PDB entry 7QVR | X-ray diffraction, 1.90 A resolution | chains AAA and BBB of the 4 polymer chains in the assembly

[Chain AAA]
Molecule: Isoaspartyl peptidase
From: Escherichia coli str. K-12 substr. MG1655
Notes: EC 3.4.19.5
UniProtKB: P37595 (IAAA_ECOLI); residues 1-178 here = UniProt positions 1-178
Amino-acid sequence (178 residues; each row starts with the number of its first residue):
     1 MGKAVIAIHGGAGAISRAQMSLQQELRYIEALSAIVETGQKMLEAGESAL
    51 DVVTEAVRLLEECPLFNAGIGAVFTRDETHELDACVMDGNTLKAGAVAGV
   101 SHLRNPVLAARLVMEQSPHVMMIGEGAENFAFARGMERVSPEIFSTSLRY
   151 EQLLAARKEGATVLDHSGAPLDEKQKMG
Unresolved in the structure: 1, 163-178
Ion coordination: Na+: L60, E61, C63, F66, A68, I70
Swiss-Prot annotation at these positions:
  - site: G178 (Cleavage)
Reported in the primary citation:
  - conformationally variable residues: H119
  - catalytic residues: N67 (citing earlier work)

[Chain BBB]
Molecule: Beta-aspartyl-peptidase
From: Escherichia coli
Notes: EC 3.4.19.5
UniProtKB: A0A0A1A394 (A0A0A1A394_ECOLX); residue numbers follow UniProt; this construct covers 179-321
Amino-acid sequence (143 residues; row label = number of the first residue in the row):
   179 TVGAVALDLDGNLAAATSTGGMTNKLPSTVGSSPLVGAGCYANNASVAVS
   229 CTGTGEVFIRALAAYDIAALMDYGGLSLAEACERVVMEKLPALGGSGGLI
   279 AIDHEGNVALPFNTEGMYRAWGYAGDTPTTGIYREKGDTVATQ
Unresolved in the structure: 314-321
Differences from the reference sequence: engineered mutation S206 (Gly in A0A0A1A394), T207 (Arg in A0A0A1A394), S210 (Asp in A0A0A1A394)
Reported in the primary citation:
  - mutagenesis - G206S/R207T/D210S: unchanged catalytic activity (autocatalytic activity)
  - conformationally variable residues (side-chain flip): E234
  - contacts within the chain: S210-S211 (water-mediated contact), E234-R238 (hydrogen bond)
  - mutagenesis - G206S/R207T/D210S: abolished catalytic activity

[Chain AAA / chain BBB interface]
Contacting residue pairs - 171 pairs, chain AAA then chain BBB:
  G2(AAA) - E283(BBB)
  K3(AAA) - L185(BBB)
  K3(AAA) - Y301(BBB)
  K3(AAA) - A302(BBB)  hydrogen bond (side chain-backbone)
  A4(AAA) - L185(BBB)
  A4(AAA) - Y301(BBB)
  A4(AAA) - A302(BBB)  hydrogen bond (backbone-backbone)
  V5(AAA) - A184(BBB)
  V5(AAA) - L185(BBB)  hydrogen bond (backbone-backbone)
  V5(AAA) - I280(BBB)
  V5(AAA) - V286(BBB)  hydrophobic
  V5(AAA) - G300(BBB)
  V5(AAA) - Y301(BBB)  hydrophobic
  I6(AAA) - V183(BBB)
  I6(AAA) - I280(BBB)
  I6(AAA) - W299(BBB)
  I6(AAA) - G300(BBB)  hydrogen bond (backbone-backbone)
  A7(AAA) - A182(BBB)
  A7(AAA) - V183(BBB)  hydrogen bond (backbone-backbone)
  A7(AAA) - I278(BBB)
  A7(AAA) - I280(BBB)
  A7(AAA) - A298(BBB)
  A7(AAA) - W299(BBB)  hydrophobic
  I8(AAA) - G181(BBB)
  I8(AAA) - A182(BBB)  hydrophobic
  I8(AAA) - I278(BBB)
  I8(AAA) - R297(BBB)
  I8(AAA) - A298(BBB)  hydrogen bond (backbone-backbone)
  H9(AAA) - T179(BBB)
  H9(AAA) - V180(BBB)
  H9(AAA) - G181(BBB)  hydrogen bond (backbone-backbone)
  H9(AAA) - S228(BBB)  hydrogen bond
  H9(AAA) - C229(BBB)
  H9(AAA) - T230(BBB)
  H9(AAA) - I278(BBB)
  H9(AAA) - Y296(BBB)
  G10(AAA) - T179(BBB)
  G10(AAA) - V180(BBB)
  G10(AAA) - Y296(BBB)  hydrogen bond (backbone-backbone)
  G11(AAA) - T179(BBB)  hydrogen bond (backbone-backbone)
  G11(AAA) - T230(BBB)
  G11(AAA) - M295(BBB)
  G11(AAA) - Y296(BBB)  hydrogen bond (backbone-backbone)
  A12(AAA) - T230(BBB)  hydrogen bond (backbone-side chain)
  A12(AAA) - T292(BBB)
  A12(AAA) - G294(BBB)
  A12(AAA) - M295(BBB)  hydrophobic
  G13(AAA) - T292(BBB)
  G13(AAA) - E293(BBB)  hydrogen bond (backbone-backbone)
  G13(AAA) - G294(BBB)  hydrogen bond (backbone-backbone)
  A14(AAA) - E293(BBB)
  I15(AAA) - E293(BBB)  hydrogen bond (backbone-side chain)
  I15(AAA) - G294(BBB)
  I15(AAA) - M295(BBB)
  I15(AAA) - Y296(BBB)
  I15(AAA) - I310(BBB)  hydrophobic
  I15(AAA) - Y311(BBB)  hydrophobic
  S16(AAA) - E293(BBB)
  S16(AAA) - Y311(BBB)  hydrogen bond (backbone-side chain)
  R17(AAA) - Y311(BBB)
  M20(AAA) - Y296(BBB)
  M20(AAA) - Y311(BBB)
  E25(AAA) - I310(BBB)
  E25(AAA) - Y311(BBB)  hydrogen bond
  Y28(AAA) - Y296(BBB)  hydrophobic
  I29(AAA) - T308(BBB)
  I29(AAA) - I310(BBB)  hydrophobic
  L32(AAA) - R297(BBB)
  L32(AAA) - A298(BBB)
  L32(AAA) - T308(BBB)
  S33(AAA) - T308(BBB)
  V36(AAA) - A298(BBB)  hydrophobic
  V36(AAA) - W299(BBB)
  V36(AAA) - G300(BBB)
  V36(AAA) - P306(BBB)  hydrophobic
  E37(AAA) - P306(BBB)
  Q40(AAA) - G300(BBB)
  Q40(AAA) - Y301(BBB)  hydrogen bond (side chain-backbone)
  Q40(AAA) - A302(BBB)
  Q40(AAA) - D304(BBB)  hydrogen bond (side chain-backbone)
  Q40(AAA) - P306(BBB)
  L43(AAA) - L185(BBB)
  L43(AAA) - D186(BBB)
  L43(AAA) - L187(BBB)
  E44(AAA) - A302(BBB)
  E44(AAA) - G303(BBB)
  E47(AAA) - D186(BBB)
  S48(AAA) - D186(BBB)
  A49(AAA) - A184(BBB)
  A49(AAA) - D186(BBB)  hydrogen bond (backbone-side chain)
  A49(AAA) - N190(BBB)
  A49(AAA) - A192(BBB)
  L50(AAA) - A192(BBB)
  V53(AAA) - A182(BBB)
  V53(AAA) - V183(BBB)
  V53(AAA) - A184(BBB)
  V53(AAA) - A192(BBB)
  V53(AAA) - A193(BBB)
  V53(AAA) - A194(BBB)
  A56(AAA) - A182(BBB)  hydrophobic
  V57(AAA) - V180(BBB)  hydrophobic
  V57(AAA) - G181(BBB)
  V57(AAA) - A182(BBB)  hydrophobic
  V57(AAA) - A194(BBB)
  V57(AAA) - S196(BBB)
  L60(AAA) - V180(BBB)  hydrophobic
  L60(AAA) - G181(BBB)
  E61(AAA) - S196(BBB)  hydrogen bond
  F66(AAA) - V180(BBB)  hydrophobic
  F66(AAA) - Y296(BBB)  hydrophobic
  N67(AAA) - T179(BBB)  hydrogen bond (backbone-backbone)
  N67(AAA) - T197(BBB)
  N67(AAA) - G198(BBB)  hydrogen bond (backbone-backbone)
  N67(AAA) - G199(BBB)  hydrogen bond (side chain-backbone)
  A68(AAA) - V180(BBB)  hydrophobic
  A68(AAA) - S196(BBB)
  A68(AAA) - T197(BBB)
  A72(AAA) - G198(BBB)
  V73(AAA) - G198(BBB)
  V73(AAA) - G199(BBB)
  V73(AAA) - M200(BBB)
  V73(AAA) - T201(BBB)
  F74(AAA) - M200(BBB)
  F74(AAA) - T201(BBB)
  F74(AAA) - N202(BBB)  hydrogen bond (backbone-backbone)
  T75(AAA) - N202(BBB)
  T75(AAA) - K203(BBB)
  R76(AAA) - N202(BBB)  hydrogen bond (side chain-backbone)
  R76(AAA) - K203(BBB)  hydrogen bond (backbone-backbone)
  D77(AAA) - P205(BBB)
  E81(AAA) - G198(BBB)
  E81(AAA) - K203(BBB)  hydrogen bond (backbone-side chain)
  E81(AAA) - P205(BBB)
  E81(AAA) - S206(BBB)  hydrogen bond (side chain-backbone)
  L82(AAA) - T197(BBB)
  L82(AAA) - G198(BBB)
  D83(AAA) - S196(BBB)
  D83(AAA) - T197(BBB)  hydrogen bond (backbone-backbone)
  D83(AAA) - P212(BBB)
  A84(AAA) - T195(BBB)
  A84(AAA) - S196(BBB)
  A84(AAA) - P212(BBB)
  C85(AAA) - A194(BBB)
  C85(AAA) - T195(BBB)  hydrogen bond (backbone-backbone)
  C85(AAA) - S211(BBB)
  C85(AAA) - P212(BBB)  hydrophobic
  C85(AAA) - V214(BBB)  hydrophobic
  C85(AAA) - C218(BBB)  hydrophobic
  V86(AAA) - A193(BBB)
  M87(AAA) - A192(BBB)
  M87(AAA) - A193(BBB)  hydrogen bond (backbone-backbone)
  M87(AAA) - V214(BBB)  hydrophobic
  M87(AAA) - Y219(BBB)  hydrophobic
  M87(AAA) - A220(BBB)  hydrogen bond (side chain-backbone)
  D88(AAA) - L191(BBB)
  G89(AAA) - L191(BBB)  hydrogen bond (backbone-backbone)
  G89(AAA) - A220(BBB)
  G89(AAA) - N221(BBB)
  G89(AAA) - N222(BBB)  hydrogen bond (backbone-backbone)
  N90(AAA) - N190(BBB)
  N90(AAA) - N222(BBB)
  L92(AAA) - A220(BBB)
  L92(AAA) - N221(BBB)
  A94(AAA) - V214(BBB)  hydrophobic
  A96(AAA) - P212(BBB)
  V97(AAA) - P212(BBB)
  V107(AAA) - A194(BBB)  hydrophobic
  M121(AAA) - L213(BBB)  hydrophobic
  Q152(AAA) - T201(BBB)
  L153(AAA) - T201(BBB)
  L153(AAA) - N202(BBB)
Also at the interface, not in a pair above, chain AAA (70 interface residues in all): G46, V52, A98, P106, V120, A156, R157
Also at the interface, not in a pair above, chain BBB (67 interface residues in all): L204, T207, V208, G275, G276, G284, L288, T305, G309

[In short]
The interface between chain AAA and chain BBB involves 70 residues on one side and 67 on the other, with 35
hydrogen bonds. Polar contacts include K3(AAA)-A302(BBB), H9(AAA)-S228(BBB) and A12(AAA)-T230(BBB). L60(AAA),
E61(AAA), C63(AAA), F66(AAA), A68(AAA) and I70(AAA) coordinate Na+. The paper reports the catalytic residue
N67(AAA); G206S/R207T/D210S of chain BBB abolish catalytic activity.
Chain AAA is Isoaspartyl peptidase (Escherichia coli str. K-12 substr. MG1655) and chain BBB is
Beta-aspartyl-peptidase (Escherichia coli); the structure, Structure of E.coli Class 2 L-asparaginase EcAIII,
mutant RDM1-37 (G206S, R207T, D210S), was determined by X-ray diffraction together with 7QQ8, 7QSF, 7QTC,
7QY6, 7QYM, 7QYX, 7R1G and 7R5C from the same study.
